Entry 8K9E (electron microscopy, 3.33 A resolution); this record covers chains B and F of the 8 polymer chains in the assembly.

[Chain B]
Name: Fe-S-cluster-containing hydrogenase components 1-like protein
Organism: Chloroflexus aurantiacus (strain ATCC 29366 / DSM 635 / J-10-fl)
Reference sequence: A9WEV3 (A9WEV3_CHLAA); residue numbers follow UniProt; this construct covers 1-1029
Amino-acid sequence (1029 residues; row label = number of the first residue in the row):
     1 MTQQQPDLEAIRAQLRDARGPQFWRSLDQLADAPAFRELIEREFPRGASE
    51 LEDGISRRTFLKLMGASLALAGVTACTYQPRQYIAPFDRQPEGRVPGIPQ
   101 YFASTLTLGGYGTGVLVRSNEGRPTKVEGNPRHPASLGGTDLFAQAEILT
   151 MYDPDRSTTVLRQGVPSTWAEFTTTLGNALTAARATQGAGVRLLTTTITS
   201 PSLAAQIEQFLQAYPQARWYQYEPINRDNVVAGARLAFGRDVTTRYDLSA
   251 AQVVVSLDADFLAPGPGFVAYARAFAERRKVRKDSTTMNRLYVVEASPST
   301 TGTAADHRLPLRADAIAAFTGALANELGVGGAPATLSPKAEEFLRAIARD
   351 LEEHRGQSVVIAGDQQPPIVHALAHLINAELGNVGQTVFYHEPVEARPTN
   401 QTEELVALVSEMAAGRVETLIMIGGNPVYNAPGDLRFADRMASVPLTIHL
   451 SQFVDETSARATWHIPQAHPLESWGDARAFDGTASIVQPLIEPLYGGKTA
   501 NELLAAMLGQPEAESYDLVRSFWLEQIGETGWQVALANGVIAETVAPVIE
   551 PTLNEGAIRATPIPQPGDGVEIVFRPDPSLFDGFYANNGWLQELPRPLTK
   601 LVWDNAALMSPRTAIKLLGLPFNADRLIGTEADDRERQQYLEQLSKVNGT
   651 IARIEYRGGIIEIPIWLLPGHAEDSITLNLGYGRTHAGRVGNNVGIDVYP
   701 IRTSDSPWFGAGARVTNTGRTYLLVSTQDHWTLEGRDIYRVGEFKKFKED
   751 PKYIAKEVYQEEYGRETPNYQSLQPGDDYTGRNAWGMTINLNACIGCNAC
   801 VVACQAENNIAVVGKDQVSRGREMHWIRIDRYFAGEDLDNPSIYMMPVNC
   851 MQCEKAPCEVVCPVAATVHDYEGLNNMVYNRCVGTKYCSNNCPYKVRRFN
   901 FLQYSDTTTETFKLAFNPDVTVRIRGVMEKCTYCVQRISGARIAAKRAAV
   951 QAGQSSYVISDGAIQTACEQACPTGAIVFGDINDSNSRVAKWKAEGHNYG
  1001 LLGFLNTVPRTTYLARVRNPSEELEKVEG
Unresolved in the structure: 1-75, 1027-1029
Metal / ion sites: 4Fe-4S cluster Fe site 1: C794, C797, C800, C972; 4Fe-4S cluster Fe site 2: C804, C931, C934, C968; 4Fe-4S cluster Fe site 3: C850, C853, C858, C892; 3Fe-4S cluster Fe: C862, C882, C888
Residues lining bound ligands:
  - 3Fe-4S cluster (F3S): V861, C862, P863, V864, A866, T867, M877, C882, V883, G884, T885, K886, Y887, C888, R897, F899, M928
  - heme c (HEC), molecule 1: Y78, A865, V868, V878, N880, R881
  - heme c (HEC), molecule 2: R942, I943, K946
  - 4Fe-4S cluster (SF4), molecule 1: M787, C804, N808, W826, I827, N849, C931, T932, Y933, C934, T966, A967, C968
  - 4Fe-4S cluster (SF4), molecule 2: C794, I795, G796, C797, N798, A799, C800, I829, P847, C972, P973, T974, I977
  - 4Fe-4S cluster (SF4), molecule 3: C850, M851, Q852, C853, A856, P857, C858, N875, C892, P893, Y894, V896, R897, K930
Reported in the primary citation:
  - post-translational modification sites: C76

[Chain F]
Name: Quinol:cytochrome c oxidoreductase quinone-binding subunit 2
Organism: Chloroflexus aurantiacus (strain ATCC 29366 / DSM 635 / J-10-fl)
Reference sequence: A9WEV7 (A9WEV7_CHLAA); residues 1-411 here = UniProt positions 1-411
Amino-acid sequence (411 residues; numbered 1 to 411; the number before each row is that of its first residue):
     1 MATTSISQTRIPQLGQVQMLGLAAAVIGIGVLAAGYFLSPTSFFESYIYG
    51 YYVAMTIPLGCLGFLMVQHLTGGAWGVTVRRMLEAGAATLPIMGLLFIPI
   101 ALGYFDTYKALGLEHPLYEWANPEVVTPGGAEFDPIIAHKVPWLSPLWVT
   151 ARIAIFFIIWSALALTLRAWSRQQDAGGDAKKLATRMRRLSGIGVALFVI
   201 TVTFFSFDVAMSLDPHWFSTIYGAHYMANAGLMTLAFLALMMSRVRDAAL
   251 FREYVSVKPIHDIGKLIFAFTVLWTYMSYGQLVIIWSGDVAEFTPWYVHR
   301 TQHGWVFVALALMLFAFALPFFVLLFRGTKRNLNTLATIAGWIVVMRFVD
   351 MAWIILPEFREHLWDIAITDVAAPIGLIGLVIALFAANVQQAPLLPLRDP
   401 NMEQLQNSGHH
Unresolved in the structure: 1-10, 408-411
Residues lining bound ligands:
  - pe(15:0/15:0) (JL3; [(2R)-3-[2-azanylethoxy(oxidanyl)phosphoryl]oxy-2-pentadecanoyloxy-propyl] pentadecanoate): V67, T71, G72, G73, A74, W75, A224, K258, D262, K265, L266, A269, M277, Q404
  - pe(16:0/14:0) (JLQ; [(2R)-3-[2-azanylethoxy(oxidanyl)phosphoryl]oxy-2-tetradecanoyloxy-propyl] hexadecanoate): G60, G63, F64, V67, L70, T71, G72, F198, V199, M227, A230, G231, N401
  - JM9 (1,3-bis(13-methyltetradecanoyloxy)propan-2-yl pentadecanoate): K265, F268, A269, V272, L273, T275, Y276, F321, L325, F326, R327, K330

[How chain B and chain F interact]
Residue-residue contacts (22; chain B residue first):
  E761(B) - P135(F)
  E762(B) - P135(F)
  E762(B) - I136(F)
  Y763(B) - D134(F)
  Y763(B) - P135(F)
  G764(B) - P135(F)
  Y770(B) - A291(F)  hydrophobic
  Q771(B) - T294(F)  hydrogen bond (backbone-side chain)
  Q771(B) - P295(F)
  Q771(B) - V298(F)
  S772(B) - D289(F)  hydrogen bond
  L773(B) - W286(F)
  L773(B) - D289(F)  hydrogen bond (backbone-side chain)
  L773(B) - T294(F)
  L773(B) - V298(F)  hydrophobic
  Q774(B) - W286(F)  hydrogen bond (side chain-backbone)
  Q774(B) - D289(F)
  F1004(B) - A291(F)  hydrogen bond (backbone-backbone)
  F1004(B) - E292(F)
  N1006(B) - D289(F)  hydrogen bond
  N1006(B) - V290(F)
  N1006(B) - A291(F)
Interface residues without a listed pair, chain B (13 interface residues in all): Q760, L1005
Interface residues without a listed pair, chain F (16 interface residues in all): E132, F133, I285, Y297, H299

[Summary]
13 residues of chain B and 16 residues of chain F are in contact; the contacts include 6 hydrogen bonds. Among
the polar pairs are Q771(B)-T294(F), S772(B)-D289(F) and L773(B)-D289(F). Bound to chain B: heme c, 3 copies
of 4Fe-4S cluster and 3Fe-4S cluster. From the paper: a modification site at C76(B).
Chain B is Fe-S-cluster-containing hydrogenase components 1-like protein and chain F is Quinol:cytochrome c
oxidoreductase quinone-binding subunit 2, both from Chloroflexus aurantiacus (strain ATCC 29366 / DSM 635 /
J-10-fl); the structure, Cryo-EM structure of the photosynthetic alternative complex III from Chloroflexus
aurantiacus at 3.3 angstrom, was determined by electron microscopy, deposited together with 8K9F and 8X2J.
